1MCH - chains B and P of the 3 polymer chains in the assembly; structure by X-ray diffraction, 2.70 A resolution.

# Chain B
Molecule: Immunoglobulin lambda dimer mcg (light chain)
Organism: Homo sapiens
Chain sequence (216 residues; each row starts with the number of its first residue):
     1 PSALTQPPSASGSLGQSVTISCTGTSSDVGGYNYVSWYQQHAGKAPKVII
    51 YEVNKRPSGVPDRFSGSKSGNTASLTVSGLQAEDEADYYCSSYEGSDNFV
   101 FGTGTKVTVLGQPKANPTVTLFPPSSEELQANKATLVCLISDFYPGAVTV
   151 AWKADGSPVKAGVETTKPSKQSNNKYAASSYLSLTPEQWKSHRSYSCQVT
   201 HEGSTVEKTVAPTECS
Differences from the reference sequence: conflict I20 (Phe39 in S14675), T23 (Ser42 in S14675), V29 (Ile48 in S14675), 19 further conflict positions vs the reference (S14675) not listed
Disulfides: C22-C90, C138-C197

# Chain P
Molecule: Peptide N-acetyl-L-gln-D-phe-L-his-D-pro-B-ala-B-ala-oh
Chain sequence (7 residues; numbered 0 to 6; the number before each row is that of its first residue; numbering starts at 0):
     0 XQFHPAA
Modified / non-standard residues: ACE (acetyl group) at position 0; A5 (beta-alanine; BAL); A6 (beta-alanine; BAL)

# Interface between chain B and chain P
Contacting residue pairs (17; chain B residue first):
  Y34(B) - F2(P)
  Y34(B) - P4(P)
  Y34(B) - A5(P)
  S36(B) - Q1(P)  hydrogen bond
  S36(B) - F2(P)
  Y38(B) - ACE_0(P)  hydrogen bond (side chain-backbone)
  Y38(B) - Q1(P)  hydrogen bond
  Y38(B) - F2(P)
  V48(B) - F2(P)  hydrophobic
  Y51(B) - F2(P)  hydrophobic
  E52(B) - A5(P)
  S91(B) - Q1(P)
  S92(B) - Q1(P)
  Y93(B) - P4(P)
  F99(B) - Q1(P)
  F101(B) - ACE_0(P)
  F101(B) - Q1(P)
Also at the interface, not in a pair above, chain P (6 interface residues in all): A6

# Summary
11 residues of chain B and 6 residues of chain P are in contact, with 3 hydrogen bonds. Among the polar pairs
are S36(B)-Q1(P), Y38(B)-ACE_0(P) and Y38(B)-Q1(P).
Chain B is Immunoglobulin lambda dimer mcg (light chain) (Homo sapiens) and chain P is Peptide
N-acetyl-L-gln-D-phe-L-his-D-pro-B-ala-B-ala-oh; the structure, Principles and pitfalls in designing site
directed peptide ligands, was determined by X-ray diffraction (same publication as 1MCB, 1MCC, 1MCD, 1MCE,
1MCF, 1MCI and 4 further entries).
